7LV8 - chains G and J of the 10 polymer chains in the assembly; structure by electron microscopy, 3.40 A resolution.

# Chain G
Molecule: Histone doublet Beta-Alpha (Alpha)
Organism: Marseillevirus marseillevirus
UniProtKB: D2XB49 (D2XB49_GBMV); residues 105-269 here correspond to UniProt positions 82-246 (UniProt number = residue number - 23)
Amino-acid sequence (165 residues; numbered 105 to 269; the number before each row is that of its first residue):
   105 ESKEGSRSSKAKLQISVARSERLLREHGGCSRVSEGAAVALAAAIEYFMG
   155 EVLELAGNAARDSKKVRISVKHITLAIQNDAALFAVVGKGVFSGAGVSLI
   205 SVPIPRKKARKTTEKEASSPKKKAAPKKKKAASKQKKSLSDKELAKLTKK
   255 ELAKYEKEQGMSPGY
Unresolved in the structure: 199-269

# Chain J
Molecule: 121-nt DNA strand
Sequence (121 nucleotides; numbered -60 to 60; the number before each row is that of its first residue; numbers below 1 keep their minus sign (DG-60 is residue -60)):
   -60 GTGCCGAGGCCGCTCAATTGGTCGTAGACAGCTCTAGCACCGCTTAAACG
   -10 CACGTACGGATTCTCCCCCGCGTTTTAACCGCCAAGGGGATTACTCCCTA
    40 GTCTCCAGGCACGTGTCAGAT

# Interface between chain G and chain J
Pairs across the interface (14):
  Arg123(G) - DG48(J)  hydrogen bond to the phosphate
  Arg123(G) - DC49(J)  salt bridge to the phosphate
  Arg129(G) - DA39(J)  salt bridge to the phosphate
  Arg136(G) - DT38(J)  hydrogen bond to the sugar
  Arg136(G) - DA39(J)  phosphate contact
  Val137(G) - DA39(J)  hydrogen bond to the phosphate
  Ser138(G) - DT38(J)  phosphate contact
  Glu139(G) - DT38(J)  phosphate contact
  Lys169(G) - DG58(J)  phosphate contact
  Lys169(G) - DA59(J)  salt bridge to the phosphate
  Val170(G) - DA57(J)  phosphate contact
  Val170(G) - DG58(J)  hydrogen bond to the phosphate
  Arg171(G) - DA57(J)  sugar contact
  Arg171(G) - DG58(J)  phosphate contact
Other interface residues (no listed pair), chain G (10 interface residues in all): Ser135

# Summary
Chain G and chain J form an interface of 10 and 7 residues respectively, with 4 hydrogen bonds and 3 salt
bridges. Polar contacts include Arg136(G)-DT38(J), Arg123(G)-DG48(J) and Val137(G)-DA39(J).
Chain G is Histone doublet Beta-Alpha (Alpha) (Marseillevirus marseillevirus) and chain J is a 121-nt DNA
strand; the structure, Structure of the Marseillevirus nucleosome, was determined by electron microscopy (same
publication as 7LV9).
